7PY0 - chains C and D of the 9 polymer chains in the assembly; structure by electron microscopy, 4.50 A resolution (low resolution: residue-level contacts below are approximate; hydrogen-bond / salt-bridge calls are withheld).

# Chain C
Molecule: DNA-directed RNA polymerase subunit beta
From: Escherichia coli
Notes: EC 2.7.7.6
UniProt: P0A8V4 (RPOB_ECO57); residues 1-1342 here = UniProt positions 1-1342
Sequence (1342 residues; numbered 1 to 1342; the number before each row is that of its first residue):
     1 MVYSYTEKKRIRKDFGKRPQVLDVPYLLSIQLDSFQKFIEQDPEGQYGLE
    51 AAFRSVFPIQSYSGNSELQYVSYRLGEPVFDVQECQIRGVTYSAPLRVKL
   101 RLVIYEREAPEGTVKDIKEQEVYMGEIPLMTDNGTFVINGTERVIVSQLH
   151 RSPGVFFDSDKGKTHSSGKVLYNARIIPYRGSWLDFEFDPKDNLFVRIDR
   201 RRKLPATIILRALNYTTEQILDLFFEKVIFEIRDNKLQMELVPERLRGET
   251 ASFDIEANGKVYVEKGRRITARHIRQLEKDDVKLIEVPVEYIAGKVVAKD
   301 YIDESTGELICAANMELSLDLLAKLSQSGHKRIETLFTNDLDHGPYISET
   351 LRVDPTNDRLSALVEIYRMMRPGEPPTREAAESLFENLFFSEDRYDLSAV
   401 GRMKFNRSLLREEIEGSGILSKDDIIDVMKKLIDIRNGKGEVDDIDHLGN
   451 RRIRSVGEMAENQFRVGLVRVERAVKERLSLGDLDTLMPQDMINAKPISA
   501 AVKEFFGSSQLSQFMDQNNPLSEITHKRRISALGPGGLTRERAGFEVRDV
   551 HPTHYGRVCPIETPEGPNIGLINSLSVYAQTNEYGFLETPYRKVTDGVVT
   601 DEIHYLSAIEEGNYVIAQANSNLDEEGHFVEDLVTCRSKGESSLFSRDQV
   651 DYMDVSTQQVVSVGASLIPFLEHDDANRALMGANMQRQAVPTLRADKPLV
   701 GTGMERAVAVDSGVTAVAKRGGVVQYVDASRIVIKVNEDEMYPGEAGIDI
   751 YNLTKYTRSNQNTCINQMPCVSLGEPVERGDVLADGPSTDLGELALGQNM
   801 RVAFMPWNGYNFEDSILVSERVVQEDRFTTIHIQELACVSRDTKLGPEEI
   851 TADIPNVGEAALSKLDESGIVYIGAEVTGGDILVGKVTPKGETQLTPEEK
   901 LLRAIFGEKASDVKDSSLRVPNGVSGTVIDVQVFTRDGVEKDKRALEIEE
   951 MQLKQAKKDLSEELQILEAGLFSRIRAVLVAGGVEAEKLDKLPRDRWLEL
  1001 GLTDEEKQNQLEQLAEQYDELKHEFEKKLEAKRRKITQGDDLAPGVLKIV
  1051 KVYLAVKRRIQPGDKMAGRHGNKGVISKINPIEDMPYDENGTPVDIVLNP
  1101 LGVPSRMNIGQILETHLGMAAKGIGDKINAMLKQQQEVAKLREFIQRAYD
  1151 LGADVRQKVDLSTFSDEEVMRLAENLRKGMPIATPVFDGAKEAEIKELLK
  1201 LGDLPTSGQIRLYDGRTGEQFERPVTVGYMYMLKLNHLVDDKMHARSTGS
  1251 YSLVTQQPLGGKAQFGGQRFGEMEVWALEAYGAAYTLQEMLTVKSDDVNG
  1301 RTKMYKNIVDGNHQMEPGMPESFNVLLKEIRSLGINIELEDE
Unresolved in the structure: 1, 908-911
UniProt features mapped onto this chain:
  - modified residue (N6-acetyllysine): K1022, K1200

# Chain D
Molecule: DNA-directed RNA polymerase subunit beta'
From: Escherichia coli
Notes: EC 2.7.7.6
UniProt: P0A8T8 (RPOC_ECO57); numbering as in UniProt (aligned over 1-1407)
Sequence (1407 residues; row label = number of the first residue in the row):
     1 MKDLLKFLKAQTKTEEFDAIKIALASPDMIRSWSFGEVKKPETINYRTFK
    51 PERDGLFCARIFGPVKDYECLCGKYKRLKHRGVICEKCGVEVTQTKVRRE
   101 RMGHIELASPTAHIWFLKSLPSRIGLLLDMPLRDIERVLYFESYVVIEGG
   151 MTNLERQQILTEEQYLDALEEFGDEFDAKMGAEAIQALLKSMDLEQECEQ
   201 LREELNETNSETKRKKLTKRIKLLEAFVQSGNKPEWMILTVLPVLPPDLR
   251 PLVPLDGGRFATSDLNDLYRRVINRNNRLKRLLDLAAPDIIVRNEKRMLQ
   301 EAVDALLDNGRRGRAITGSNKRPLKSLADMIKGKQGRFRQNLLGKRVDYS
   351 GRSVITVGPYLRLHQCGLPKKMALELFKPFIYGKLELRGLATTIKAAKKM
   401 VEREEAVVWDILDEVIREHPVLLNRAPTLHRLGIQAFEPVLIEGKAIQLH
   451 PLVCAAYNADFDGDQMAVHVPLTLEAQLEARALMMSTNNILSPANGEPII
   501 VPSQDVVLGLYYMTRDCVNAKGEGMVLTGPKEAERLYRSGLASLHARVKV
   551 RITEYEKDANGELVAKTSLKDTTVGRAILWMIVPKGLPYSIVNQALGKKA
   601 ISKMLNTCYRILGLKPTVIFADQIMYTGFAYAARSGASVGIDDMVIPEKK
   651 HEIISEAEAEVAEIQEQFQSGLVTAGERYNKVIDIWAAANDRVSKAMMDN
   701 LQTETVINRDGQEEKQVSFNSIYMMADSGARGSAAQIRQLAGMRGLMAKP
   751 DGSIIETPITANFREGLNVLQYFISTHGARKGLADTALKTANSGYLTRRL
   801 VDVAQDLVVTEDDCGTHEGIMMTPVIEGGDVKEPLRDRVLGRVTAEDVLK
   851 PGTADILVPRNTLLHEQWCDLLEENSVDAVKVRSVVSCDTDFGVCAHCYG
   901 RDLARGHIINKGEAIGVIAAQSIGEPGTQLTMRTFHIGGAASRAAAESSI
   951 QVKNKGSIKLSNVKSVVNSSGKLVITSRNTELKLIDEFGRTKESYKVPYG
  1001 AVLAKGDGEQVAGGETVANWDPHTMPVITEVSGFVRFTDMIDGQTITRQT
  1051 DELTGLSSLVVLDSAERTAGGKDLRPALKIVDAQGNDVLIPGTDMPAQYF
  1101 LPGKAIVQLEDGVQISSGDTLARIPQESGGTKDITGGLPRVADLFEARRP
  1151 KEPAILAEISGIVSFGKETKGKRRLVITPVDGSDPYEEMIPKWRQLNVFE
  1201 GERVERGDVISDGPEAPHDILRLRGVHAVTRYIVNEVQDVYRLQGVKIND
  1251 KHIEVIVRQMLRKATIVNAGSSDFLEGEQVEYSRVKIANRELEANGKVGA
  1301 TYSRDLLGITKASLATESFISAASFQETTRVLTEAAVAGKRDELRGLKEN
  1351 VIVGRLIPAGTGYAYHQDRMRRRAAGEAPAAPQVTAEDASASLAELLNAG
  1401 LGGSDNE
Unresolved in the structure: 1-15, 934-947, 1127-1135, 1374-1407
UniProt features mapped onto this chain:
  - binding site (Zn(2+)): C70, C72, C85, C88, C814, C888, C895, C898
  - binding site (Mg(2+)): D460, D462, D464
  - modified residue: K972 (N6-acetyllysine)
Bound ions: Zn2+ site 1: C70, C72; Mg2+: D462, D464 (shared with 1 residue of chain R); Zn2+ site 2: C814, C888, C895, C898

# Chain C / chain D interface
Residue-residue contacts (230; chain C residue first):
  F545(C) with L788(D); M932(D)
  R548(C) with R780(D); L788(D)
  D549(C) with P750(D)
  V550(C) with H777(D); R780(D)
  P552(C) with F773(D)
  Y555(C) with F773(D)
  P560(C) with F773(D); T776(D); R780(D)
  I561(C) with T776(D)
  G566(C) with A787(D)
  I569(C) with A787(D)
  Q618(C) with N768(D); V769(D); L770(D)
  N620(C) with N768(D)
  S642(C) with T757(D); L770(D)
  V660(C) with V769(D)
  L671(C) with Y772(D)
  E672(C) with F763(D); L767(D)
  H673(C) with F763(D); R764(D); E765(D); G766(D)
  D674(C) with F763(D); Y772(D)
  D675(C) with F763(D); Y772(D)
  A676(C) with Y772(D)
  N677(C) with A779(D); L783(D)
  F804(C) with S638(D)
  P806(C) with A632(D); A633(D); A637(D)
  N808(C) with A633(D)
  G809(C) with P359(D); F629(D)
  Y810(C) with P359(D); Y360(D)
  N811(C) with D505(D)
  F812(C) with P451(D); S503(D); D505(D)
  E813(C) with D460(D); F461(D); Q504(D)
  R841(C) with D256(D); G257(D)
  Q1061(C) with K445(D)
  K1065(C) with D462(D)
  V1075(C) with F461(D); D462(D); G463(D)
  S1077(C) with T356(D)
  N1099(C) with D505(D)
  L1101(C) with Q504(D); D505(D); L508(D); M725(D)
  P1104(C) with I722(D); M725(D); Q736(D)
  S1105(C) with R731(D); Q736(D)
  R1106(C) with R731(D)
  M1107(C) with Q736(D)
  I1109(C) with L740(D); F763(D); R764(D)
  I1112(C) with V639(D); G640(D); I641(D)
  L1113(C) with I641(D)
  H1116(C) with I641(D)
  F1187(C) with L767(D)
  E1192(C) with R764(D)
  Q1209(C) with S638(D); V639(D); G640(D)
  F1221(C) with A633(D); R634(D); S635(D)
  E1222(C) with Y512(D); R634(D); S635(D)
  R1223(C) with F719(D); S721(D); M724(D)
  P1224(C) with S638(D)
  V1225(C) with S638(D)
  T1226(C) with S638(D); V639(D); G640(D)
  D1240(C) with K445(D)
  K1242(C) with Q465(D)
  M1243(C) with R352(D); S353(D); M372(D); K445(D)
  H1244(C) with G351(D); R352(D)
  A1245(C) with S350(D); M372(D); L376(D)
  R1246(C) with D348(D); Y349(D); S350(D)
  S1247(C) with D348(D); Y349(D); E375(D)
  T1248(C) with Y349(D)
  Y1251(C) with D348(D)
  L1253(C) with R99(D)
  V1254(C) with R99(D)
  Q1256(C) with R99(D)
  Q1257(C) with N341(D); K345(D)
  P1258(C) with R346(D); D348(D)
  L1259(C) with R346(D)
  G1260(C) with R346(D)
  G1267(C) with R346(D)
  Q1268(C) with R346(D); V347(D); S350(D); R352(D)
  R1269(C) with R339(D); Q340(D); G344(D); K345(D); R346(D)
  F1270(C) with G344(D); K345(D); H469(D)
  E1272(C) with R798(D)
  M1273(C) with A426(D); P427(D); T428(D)
  E1274(C) with N424(D)
  V1275(C) with L343(D)
  W1276(C) with R798(D); V801(D); V917(D); Q921(D); K1348(D)
  A1277(C) with I434(D); Q921(D)
  E1279(C) with V917(D)
  A1280(C) with R431(D); V917(D); I918(D)
  Y1281(C) with R431(D); L432(D); I434(D); L483(D); M484(D); N489(D)
  G1282(C) with L483(D); G1360(D); T1361(D)
  A1284(C) with L1356(D); I1357(D); T1361(D); G1362(D)
  Y1285(C) with E479(D); L1356(D); T1361(D)
  T1286(C) with E479(D)
  L1287(C) with I1357(D)
  Q1288(C) with G1354(D); L1356(D)
  E1289(C) with A476(D)
  L1291(C) with K345(D)
  T1292(C) with G1354(D)
  V1293(C) with L472(D)
  K1294(C) with V347(D); D348(D); Y349(D); V470(D); L472(D)
  S1295(C) with K345(D)
  M1304(C) with L472(D)
  I1308(C) with P379(D); F380(D)
  H1313(C) with F380(D); L472(D); T473(D); L474(D)
  Q1314(C) with T473(D)
  P1320(C) with V1353(D)
  F1323(C) with I20(D)
  V1325(C) with L249(D)
  L1326(C) with R337(D); L342(D)
  K1328(C) with R99(D); E100(D)
  E1329(C) with R337(D)
  R1331(C) with I30(D); W33(D)
  S1332(C) with P243(D)
  L1333(C) with W115(D)
  G1334(C) with A25(D)
  I1335(C) with I22(D); A23(D); A1336(D)
  N1336(C) with I22(D); A23(D); L24(D); A25(D)
  I1337(C) with I20(D); K21(D); I22(D)
  E1338(C) with I20(D); K21(D)
  L1339(C) with F17(D); I20(D)
  E1340(C) with F17(D); A19(D); K21(D); R1341(D)
  D1341(C) with D18(D)
  E1342(C) with E16(D); F17(D); D18(D)
Other interface residues (no listed pair), chain C (148 interface residues in all): H551, H554, T563, E565, N573, T657, A679, M805, D814, S815, K844, L845, P1062, G1063, K1073, G1074, P1100, V1103, S1207, Q1220, V1239, G1249, K1262, F1265, A1283, M1290, Y1305, V1309, M1315, M1319, S1322, L1327
Other interface residues (no listed pair), chain D (144 interface residues in all): M29, R47, M102, L245, F338, V354, I355, V357, K378, Y382, G383, A446, C454, E475, G636, G732, Q739, L1347, I1352

# Summary
148 residues of chain C and 144 residues of chain D are in contact. D462(D) and D464(D) coordinate Mg2+. The
Zn2+ site 1 is built by C70(D) and C72(D). Curated annotation (UniProt) lists 8 Zn2+-binding residues and 3
Mg2+-binding residues on chain D.
Chain C is DNA-directed RNA polymerase subunit beta and chain D is DNA-directed RNA polymerase subunit beta',
both from Escherichia coli; the structure, CryoEM structure of E.coli RNA polymerase elongation complex bound
to NusG (NusG-EC in more-swiveled conformation), was determined by electron microscopy, deposited together
with 7PY1, 7PY3, 7PY5, 7PY6, 7PY7, 7PY8 and 4 further entries.
